PDB entry 8OPV | X-ray diffraction, 2.80 A resolution | chains C and D of the 4 polymer chains in the assembly

Chain C (and D):
Protein: Putative acyltransferase Rv0859
From: Mycobacterium tuberculosis H37Rv
Notes: EC 2.3.1.-; chain D of this document is another copy of the same molecule, construct and numbering; everything in this record applies to it too
Reference sequence: O53871 (Y0859_MYCTU); numbering as in UniProt (aligned over 1-403)
Amino-acid sequence (403 residues; numbered 1 to 403; the number before each row is that of its first residue):
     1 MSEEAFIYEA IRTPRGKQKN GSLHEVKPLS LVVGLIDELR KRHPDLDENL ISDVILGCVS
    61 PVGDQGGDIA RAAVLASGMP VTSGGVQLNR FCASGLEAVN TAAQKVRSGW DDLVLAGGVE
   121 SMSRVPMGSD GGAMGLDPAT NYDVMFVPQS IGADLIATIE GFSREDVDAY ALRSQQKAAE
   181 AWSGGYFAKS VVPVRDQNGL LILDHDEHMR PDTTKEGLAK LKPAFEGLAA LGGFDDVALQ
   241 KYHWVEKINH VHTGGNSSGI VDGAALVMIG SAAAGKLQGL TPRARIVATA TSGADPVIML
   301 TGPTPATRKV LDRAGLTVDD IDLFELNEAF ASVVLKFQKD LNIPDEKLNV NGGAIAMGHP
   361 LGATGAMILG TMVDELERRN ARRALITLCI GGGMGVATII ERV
Unresolved in the structure: 1, 225-231 (chain D: 225-227)

Interface between chain C and chain D:
Pairs across the interface (112; chain C residue first):
  S2(C) - M1(D)
  K27(C) - L136(D)
  K27(C) - D137(D)
  L29(C) - A133(D)  hydrophobic
  L29(C) - D137(D)
  L29(C) - T140(D)
  S52(C) - T291(D)
  D53(C) - R90(D)  salt bridge
  P61(C) - P61(D)  hydrophobic
  P61(C) - D130(D)
  V62(C) - V62(D)  hydrophobic
  V62(C) - D130(D)
  G63(C) - D130(D)  hydrogen bond (backbone-backbone)
  G63(C) - G132(D)  hydrogen bond (backbone-backbone)
  G66(C) - D130(D)
  G66(C) - G132(D)
  G66(C) - A133(D)
  G67(C) - F91(D)
  G67(C) - D130(D)  hydrogen bond (backbone-side chain)
  G67(C) - G131(D)
  G67(C) - G132(D)
  D68(C) - N89(D)
  D68(C) - R90(D)
  D68(C) - F91(D)
  R71(C) - G392(D)  hydrogen bond (side chain-backbone)
  R71(C) - G393(D)  hydrogen bond (side chain-backbone)
  R71(C) - M394(D)
  L75(C) - V144(D)  hydrophobic
  L75(C) - P296(D)  hydrophobic
  V81(C) - A294(D)
  V81(C) - P296(D)
  V81(C) - G393(D)
  T82(C) - S292(D)
  T82(C) - G293(D)
  G84(C) - M394(D)
  G85(C) - R90(D)
  G85(C) - M394(D)
  V86(C) - N89(D)
  V86(C) - R90(D)
  Q87(C) - Q87(D)  hydrogen bond
  Q87(C) - L88(D)
  Q87(C) - N89(D)  hydrogen bond (backbone-backbone)
  L88(C) - Q87(D)
  L88(C) - L88(D)  hydrophobic
  N89(C) - D68(D)
  N89(C) - V86(D)
  N89(C) - Q87(D)  hydrogen bond (backbone-backbone)
  R90(C) - D53(D)  salt bridge
  R90(C) - D68(D)
  R90(C) - G84(D)
  R90(C) - G85(D)
  R90(C) - V86(D)
  F91(C) - G67(D)
  F91(C) - D68(D)
  E97(C) - K105(D)  salt bridge
  T101(C) - K105(D)  hydrogen bond
  Q104(C) - Q104(D)
  Q104(C) - K105(D)  hydrogen bond
  Q104(C) - S108(D)
  Q104(C) - D111(D)
  K105(C) - E97(D)  salt bridge
  K105(C) - T101(D)
  K105(C) - Q104(D)  hydrogen bond
  R107(C) - M1(D)  hydrogen bond (backbone-backbone)
  R107(C) - S108(D)  hydrogen bond (side chain-backbone)
  R107(C) - W110(D)
  S108(C) - M1(D)
  S108(C) - Q104(D)
  S108(C) - R107(D)  hydrogen bond (backbone-side chain)
  W110(C) - Q104(D)
  W110(C) - R107(D)
  W110(C) - I286(D)  hydrophobic
  W110(C) - V287(D)
  W110(C) - A288(D)  hydrophobic
  W110(C) - T289(D)
  W110(C) - R313(D)  hydrogen bond (backbone-side chain)
  D111(C) - Q104(D)  hydrogen bond
  D130(C) - P61(D)
  D130(C) - V62(D)
  D130(C) - G63(D)  hydrogen bond (backbone-backbone)
  D130(C) - G66(D)
  D130(C) - G67(D)  hydrogen bond (side chain-backbone)
  G131(C) - G66(D)
  G131(C) - G67(D)
  G132(C) - G63(D)  hydrogen bond (backbone-backbone)
  G132(C) - G66(D)
  G132(C) - G67(D)
  A133(C) - L29(D)  hydrophobic
  A133(C) - G66(D)
  M134(C) - G67(D)
  M134(C) - A72(D)  hydrophobic
  M134(C) - L75(D)  hydrophobic
  L136(C) - K27(D)
  D137(C) - K27(D)  salt bridge
  T140(C) - L29(D)
  V144(C) - L75(D)
  V287(C) - W110(D)
  A288(C) - W110(D)  hydrophobic
  T289(C) - W110(D)
  T291(C) - S52(D)
  T291(C) - D111(D)
  G293(C) - T82(D)
  A294(C) - V81(D)
  P296(C) - L75(D)  hydrophobic
  P296(C) - V81(D)
  R313(C) - W110(D)  hydrogen bond (side chain-backbone)
  G392(C) - R71(D)  hydrogen bond (backbone-side chain)
  G393(C) - R71(D)  hydrogen bond (backbone-side chain)
  G393(C) - V81(D)
  M394(C) - R71(D)
  M394(C) - G84(D)
  M394(C) - G85(D)
Interface residues without a listed pair, chain C (59 interface residues in all): D64, A72, A76, G109, I286, S292, D295, K309
Interface residues without a listed pair, chain D (59 interface residues in all): S2, D64, A76, G109, M134, D295

Summary:
Chain C and chain D each contribute 59 residues to their interface, with 22 hydrogen bonds and 5 salt bridges.
Polar contacts include D53(C)-R90(D), E97(C)-K105(D) and D137(C)-K27(D).
Both chains are Putative acyltransferase Rv0859 (Mycobacterium tuberculosis H37Rv). Entry 8OPV (Structure of
Mycobacterium tuberculosis beta-oxidation trifunctional enzyme in complex with Resveratrol (Fragment-B-H11))
was determined by X-ray diffraction, deposited together with 8OPU, 8OPW, 8OPX, 8OPY, 8OQL, 8OQM and 10 further
entries.
